3K15 - chains A and B; structure by X-ray diffraction, 2.80 A resolution.

== Chain A ==
Name: Breast cancer type 1 susceptibility protein
From: Homo sapiens
Notes: fragment: BRCT Domain to 1859)
UniProtKB: P38398 (BRCA1_HUMAN); numbering as in UniProt (aligned over 1646-1859)
Amino-acid sequence (215 residues; row label = number of the first residue in the row):
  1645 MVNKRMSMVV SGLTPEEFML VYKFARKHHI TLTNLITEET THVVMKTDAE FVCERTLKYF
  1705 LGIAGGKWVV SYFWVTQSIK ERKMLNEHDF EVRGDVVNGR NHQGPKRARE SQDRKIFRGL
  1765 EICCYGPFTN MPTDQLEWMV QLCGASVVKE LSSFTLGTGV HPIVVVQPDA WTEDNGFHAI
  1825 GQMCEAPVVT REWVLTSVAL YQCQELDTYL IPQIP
Not modelled in the structure: 1645-1648
Sequence notes: expression tag (1645); engineered mutation T1840 (Asp in P38398)
Ion coordination: Ni2+ near H1805 (its only coordinating residue here)
Swiss-Prot annotation at these positions:
  - natural variant: S1651 (S1651F: In BC; uncertain significance; S1651P: In BC; uncertain significance), S1655 (S1655F: In BC; uncertain significance), T1685 (T1685A: In BC; T1685I: In BROVCA1), H1686 (H1686Q: In BC; uncertain significance; H1686R: In BC; uncertain significance), V1688 (deletion: In BC; uncertain significance), M1689 (M1689R: In BC; uncertain significance), K1690 (K1690Q: In some patients with sporadic breast cancer; uncertain significance), T1691 (T1691I: In BC; uncertain significance), D1692 (D1692N: In ovarian cancer; uncertain significance), C1697 (C1697R: In OC), R1699 (R1699Q: In BC; R1699W: In BC, OC and FANCS), G1706 (G1706A: In BC; G1706E: In BC), 26 further natural variant entries in UniProt
  - mutagenesis: S1655 (S1655A: Abolishes interaction with BRIP1), G1656 (G1656D: No effect on affinity for a BRIP1 phosphopeptide), F1662 (F1662S: Does not abolish ABRAXAS1 binding, but abolishes formation of a heterotetramer with ABRAXAS1), M1663 (M1663K: Does not abolish ABRAXAS1 binding, but abolishes formation of a heterotetramer with ABRAXAS1), Y1666 (Y1666A: Does not abolish ABRAXAS1 binding, but impairs formation of a heterotetramer with ABRAXAS1), R1670 (R1670E: Impairs formation of a heterotetramer with ABRAXAS1), K1671 (K1671E: Impairs formation of a heterotetramer with ABRAXAS1), T1700 (T1700A: Strongly reduces affinity for a BRIP1 phosphopeptide), K1702 (K1702M: Abolishes interaction with BRIP1), G1738 (G1738E: Abolishes interaction with BRIP1), S1755 (S1755A: No effect on in vitro phosphorylation by ATR), R1835 (R1835P: Mildly reduces affinity for a BRIP1 phosphopeptide), 1 further mutagenesis entry in UniProt
Reported in the primary citation:
  - contacts within the chain: R1699-E1836 (salt bridge)
  - Ni2+ coordination: H1673, H1805
  - disease-associated variants - R1699Q, R1699W: decreased binding to pSer-x-x-Phe peptide (citing earlier work)

== Chain B ==
Name: phospho peptide
Amino-acid sequence (5 residues; each row starts with the number of its first residue):
     1 SPTFX
Modified positions: S1 (phosphoserine; SEP); NH2 (amino group) at position 5

== Chain A / chain B interface ==
Pairs across the interface (17):
  V1654(A) - S1(B)
  S1655(A) - S1(B)
  G1656(A) - S1(B)
  R1699(A) - T3(B)
  R1699(A) - F4(B)  hydrogen bond (side chain-backbone)
  R1699(A) - NH2_5(B)
  T1700(A) - S1(B)
  T1700(A) - P2(B)
  T1700(A) - T3(B)
  L1701(A) - F4(B)
  K1702(A) - S1(B)
  V1741(A) - F4(B)
  V1741(A) - NH2_5(B)
  T1773(A) - F4(B)
  N1774(A) - P2(B)
  N1774(A) - F4(B)
  M1775(A) - F4(B)  hydrophobic
Interface residues without a listed pair, chain A (15 interface residues in all): E1698, F1704, R1835, L1839

== Summary ==
Chain A and chain B form an interface of 15 and 5 residues respectively; the contacts include 1 hydrogen bond.
The hydrogen-bonded pair is R1699(A)-F4(B). UniProt lists 13 mutagenesis sites on chain A. From the paper:
R1699Q and R1699W of chain A reduce binding to pSer-x-x-Phe peptide; Ni2+ coordination by H1673(A) and
H1805(A).
Chain A is Breast cancer type 1 susceptibility protein (Homo sapiens) and chain B is phospho peptide; the
structure, Crystal Structure of BRCA1 BRCT D1840T in complex with a minimal recognition tetrapeptide with an
amidated ..., was determined by X-ray diffraction, deposited together with 3K05, 3K0H, 3K0K and 3K16.
